5V04 - chains Z and A of the 3 polymer chains in the assembly; structure by X-ray diffraction, 2.65 A resolution.

Chain Z:
Protein: Exonuclease 1
Source organism: Homo sapiens
Notes: EC 3.1.-.-
UniProt: Q9UQ84 (EXO1_HUMAN); numbering as in UniProt (aligned over 1-352)
Sequence (358 residues; row label = number of the first residue in the row):
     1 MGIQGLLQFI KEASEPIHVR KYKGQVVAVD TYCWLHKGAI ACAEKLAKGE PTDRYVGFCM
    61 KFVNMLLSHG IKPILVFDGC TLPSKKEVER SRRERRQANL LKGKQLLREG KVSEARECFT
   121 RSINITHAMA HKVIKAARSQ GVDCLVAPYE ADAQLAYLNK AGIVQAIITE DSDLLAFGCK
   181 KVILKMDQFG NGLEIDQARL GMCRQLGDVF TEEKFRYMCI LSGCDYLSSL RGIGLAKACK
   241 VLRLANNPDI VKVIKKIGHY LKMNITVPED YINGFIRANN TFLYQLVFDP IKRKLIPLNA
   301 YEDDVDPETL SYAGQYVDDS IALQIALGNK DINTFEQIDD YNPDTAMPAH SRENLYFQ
Not modelled in the structure: 1, 347-354, 358
Sequence notes: expression tag (353-358)
UniProt features mapped onto this chain:
  - binding site (Mg(2+)): Asp30, Asp78, Glu150, Asp152, Asp171, Asp173, Asp225, Asp270
  - natural variant: Glu109 (E109K: Abrogates exonuclease activity)
  - mutagenesis: Asp78 (D78A: Abrogates double-stranded DNA exonuclease activity and endonuclease activity against 5'-overhanging flap structures. Also reduces DNA-binding to 5'-overhanging flap structures), Asp173 (D173A: Abrogates double-stranded DNA exonuclease activity and endonuclease activity against 5'-overhanging flap structures. No effect on DNA-binding to 5'-overhanging flap structures), Asp225 (D225A: Abrogates double-stranded DNA exonuclease activity and endonuclease activity against 5'-overhanging flap structures. Also enhances DNA-binding to 5'-overhanging flap structures)
Metal / ion sites: Na+: Ser222, Ser229, Ile233 (shared with DT4(A) of chain A)
From the paper describing this entry:
  - binding site for the 10-nt DNA strand: His36
  - contacts within the chain: Ile3-Asp173 (backbone contact)
  - mutagenesis - Y32A (20-fold), H36A (150-fold): decreased catalytic activity (citing earlier work)
  - catalytic residues: Asp30, Asp78, Asp152, Asp171, Asp173 (by similarity / conservation)

Chain A:
Molecule: 13-nt DNA strand
Sequence (13 nucleotides; each row starts with the number of its first residue):
     1 CGCTAGTCGA CAT
Metal / ion sites: Na+: DT4 (shared with Ser222(Z), Ser229(Z), Ile233(Z) of chain Z)

How chain Z and chain A interact:
Residue-residue contacts (31):
  Gln4(Z) with DA5(A), base contact
  Lys37(Z) with DC11(A), sugar contact
  Ile40(Z) with DA10(A), base contact; DC11(A), base contact
  Ala41(Z) with DC11(A), base contact
  Arg54(Z) with DT13(A), salt bridge to the phosphate
  Phe58(Z) with DC11(A), phosphate contact; DA12(A), phosphate contact
  Lys61(Z) with DA12(A), salt bridge to the phosphate
  Arg116(Z) with DC11(A), hydrogen bond to the base
  Glu117(Z) with DC8(A), sugar contact; DG9(A), base contact; DA10(A), base contact
  Thr120(Z) with DA10(A), base contact
  Arg121(Z) with DC8(A), base contact; DG9(A), hydrogen bond to the base; DA10(A), base contact
  Ser229(Z) with DT4(A), phosphate contact
  Leu230(Z) with DT4(A), phosphate contact
  Arg231(Z) with DT4(A), hydrogen bond to the phosphate; DA5(A), salt bridge to the phosphate
  Gly232(Z) with DC3(A), sugar contact; DT4(A), hydrogen bond to the phosphate
  Ile233(Z) with DC3(A), phosphate contact; DT4(A), hydrogen bond to the phosphate
  Gly234(Z) with DC3(A), hydrogen bond to the phosphate
  Leu235(Z) with DC3(A), phosphate contact
  Ala236(Z) with DG2(A), sugar contact; DC3(A), hydrogen bond to the phosphate
  Lys237(Z) with DG2(A), phosphate contact; DC3(A), hydrogen bond to the phosphate
Other interface residues (no listed pair), chain Z (22 interface residues in all): His36, Gln188
Other interface residues (no listed pair), chain A (11 interface residues in all): DG6

Summary:
The interface between chain Z and chain A involves 22 residues on one side and 11 on the other, with 8
hydrogen bonds and 3 salt bridges. Polar pairs include Arg116(Z)-DC11(A), Arg121(Z)-DG9(A) and
Arg231(Z)-DT4(A). From the paper: catalytic residues Asp30(Z), Asp78(Z) and Asp152(Z) among others; Y32A and
H36A of chain Z reduce catalytic activity.
Chain Z is Exonuclease 1 (Homo sapiens) and chain A is a 13-nt DNA strand; the structure, Crystal structure of
human exonuclease 1 Exo1 (WT) in complex with 5' recessed-end DNA (rII), was determined by X-ray diffraction,
deposited together with 5UZV, 5V05, 5V06, 5V07, 5V08, 5V09 and 4 further entries.
